3B0I - chain A; structure by X-ray diffraction, 1.80 A resolution.

Chain A:
Protein: Alpha-lactalbumin
Source organism: Homo sapiens
UniProtKB: P00709 (LALBA_HUMAN); residues 1-123 here correspond to UniProt positions 20-142 (UniProt number = residue number + 19)
Sequence (124 residues; row label = number of the first residue in the row; numbering starts at 0):
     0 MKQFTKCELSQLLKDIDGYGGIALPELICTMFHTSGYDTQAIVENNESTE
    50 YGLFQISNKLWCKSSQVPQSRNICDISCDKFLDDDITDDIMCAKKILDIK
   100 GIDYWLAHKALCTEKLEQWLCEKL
Unresolved in the structure: 121-123
Cystine bridges: Cys-6/Cys-120, Cys-28/Cys-111, Cys-61/Cys-77, Cys-73/Cys-91
Differences from the reference sequence: expression tag (0)
Ion coordination: Ca2+: Lys-79, Asp-82, Asp-84, Asp-87, Asp-88

In short:
Lys-79, Asp-82, Asp-84, Asp-87 and Asp-88 form the Ca2+ site.
Chain A is Alpha-lactalbumin (Homo sapiens); the structure, Crystal structure of recombinant human alpha
lactalbumin, was determined by X-ray diffraction together with 3B0K and 3B0O from the same study.
